4FTG - chains C and E of the 5 polymer chains in the assembly; structure by X-ray diffraction, 2.51 A resolution.

# Chain C
Protein: Annexin A2
Notes: fragment: Annexin A2 N-terminal peptide
UniProt: P07355 (ANXA2_HUMAN); residues 2-16 here = UniProt positions 2-16
Sequence (17 residues; numbered 1 to 17; the number before each row is that of its first residue):
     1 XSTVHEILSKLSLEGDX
Unresolved in the structure: 14-17
Sequence notes: acetylation (1); engineered mutation Ser9 (Cys in P07355); amidation (17)
Modified positions: ACE (acetyl group) at position 1; NH2 (amino group) at position 17
UniProt features mapped onto this chain:
  - modified residue: Ser2 (N-acetylserine)
What the authors report for this chain:
  - conformationally variable residues: Ser12

# Chain E
Protein: Neuroblast differentiation-associated protein AHNAK
Notes: fragment: AHNAK peptide
UniProt: Q09666 (AHNK_HUMAN); residues 1-20 here correspond to UniProt positions 5654-5673 (UniProt number = residue number + 5653)
Sequence (22 residues; numbered 0 to 21; the number before each row is that of its first residue; numbering starts at 0):
     0 XGKVTFPKMKIPKFTFSGRELX
Unresolved in the structure: 0, 17-21
Sequence notes: acetylation (0); amidation (21)
Modified positions: ACE (acetyl group) at position 0; NH2 (amino group) at position 21

# How chain C and chain E interact
Pairs across the interface - 9 pairs, chain C then chain E:
  Lys10(C) - Phe15(E)
  Lys10(C) - Ser16(E)
  Leu11(C) - Thr14(E)
  Leu11(C) - Phe15(E)
  Leu11(C) - Ser16(E)
  Ser12(C) - Phe13(E)
  Ser12(C) - Thr14(E)  hydrogen bond (backbone-backbone)
  Leu13(C) - Lys12(E)
  Leu13(C) - Phe13(E)  hydrophobic
From the paper, about this interface:
  - residue pairs: Ser12(C)-Thr14(E) (backbone contact), Leu13(C)-Phe13(E) (hydrophobic contact)

# Summary
4 residues of chain C face 5 of chain E across their interface, with 1 hydrogen bond. Its one hydrogen bond,
Ser12(C)-Thr14(E), is backbone to backbone. The authors report a backbone contact between Ser12(C) and
Thr14(E); a hydrophobic contact between Leu13(C) and Phe13(E). The paper reports conformational variability at
Ser12(C).
Here chain C is Annexin A2 and chain E is Neuroblast differentiation-associated protein AHNAK. Entry 4FTG (The
crystal structure of an AHNAK peptide in complex with the S100A10/AnxA2 heterotetramer) was determined by
X-ray diffraction.
